PDB entry 6D7C | X-ray diffraction, 2.95 A resolution | chains I and J of the 6 polymer chains in the assembly

# Chain I
Name: Hemagglutinin HA1 chain
Source organism: Influenza A virus
UniProt: A0A0C4ZYE2 (A0A0C4ZYE2_9INFA); residues 1-321 here correspond to UniProt positions 19-339 (UniProt number = residue number + 18)
Amino-acid sequence (321 residues; each row starts with the number of its first residue):
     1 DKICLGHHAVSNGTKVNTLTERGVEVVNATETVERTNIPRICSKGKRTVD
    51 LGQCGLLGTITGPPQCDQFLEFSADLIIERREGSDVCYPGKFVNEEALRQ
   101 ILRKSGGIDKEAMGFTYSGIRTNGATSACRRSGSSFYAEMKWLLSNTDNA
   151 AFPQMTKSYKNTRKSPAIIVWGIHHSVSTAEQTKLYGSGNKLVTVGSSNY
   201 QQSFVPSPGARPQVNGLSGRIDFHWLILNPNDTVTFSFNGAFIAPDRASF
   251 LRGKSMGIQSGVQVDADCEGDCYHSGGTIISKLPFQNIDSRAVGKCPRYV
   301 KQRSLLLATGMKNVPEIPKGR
Unresolved in the structure: 317-321
Sequence notes: conflict R47 (Lys65 in A0A0C4ZYE2), I227 (Met245 in A0A0C4ZYE2)
Disulfide bonds: C42-C268, C54-C66, C87-C129, C272-C296
Glycans and other covalent adducts: N-acetylglucosamine (NAG) linked to N231
From the paper describing this entry:
  - post-translational modification sites: N231
  - specificity-determining residues: L217
  - mutagenesis - V177K/K184T/G219S: increased binding to human-type receptor

# Chain J
Name: Hemagglutinin HA2 chain
Source organism: Influenza A virus
UniProt: S4V1Z7 (S4V1Z7_9INFA); residues 1-221 here correspond to UniProt positions 340-560 (UniProt number = residue number + 339)
Amino-acid sequence (221 residues; row label = number of the first residue in the row):
     1 GLFGAIAGFIENGWEGLINGWYGFRHQNAQGEGTAADYKSTQSAIDQITG
    51 KLNRLIEKTNQQFELIDNEFNEVEKQIGNVINWTRDSITEVWSYNAELLV
   101 AMENQHTIDLADSEMDKLYERVKRQLRENAEEDGTGCFEIFHKCDDDCMA
   151 SIRNNTYDHSKYREEAMQNRIQIDPVKLSSGYKDVILWFSFGASCFILLA
   201 IVMGLVFICVKNGNMRCTICI
Unresolved in the structure: 172-221
Disulfide bonds: C144-C148
Glycans and other covalent adducts: N-acetylglucosamine (NAG) linked to N82
From the paper describing this entry:
  - post-translational modification sites: N82

# How chain I and chain J interact
Residue-residue contacts - 146 pairs, chain I then chain J:
  D1(I) - Q27(J)
  D1(I) - N28(J)
  D1(I) - A29(J)
  D1(I) - E139(J)
  D1(I) - I140(J)  hydrogen bond (backbone-backbone)
  D1(I) - H142(J)
  D1(I) - K143(J)
  D1(I) - C144(J)  hydrogen bond (side chain-backbone)
  K2(I) - H26(J)
  K2(I) - Q27(J)  hydrogen bond (backbone-backbone)
  K2(I) - C137(J)
  K2(I) - F138(J)
  K2(I) - E139(J)
  K2(I) - I140(J)
  K2(I) - M149(J)
  I3(I) - F24(J)  hydrophobic
  I3(I) - R25(J)
  I3(I) - C137(J)
  I3(I) - F138(J)  hydrogen bond (backbone-backbone)
  I3(I) - I140(J)
  I3(I) - I152(J)  hydrophobic
  C4(I) - W14(J)
  C4(I) - G23(J)
  C4(I) - F24(J)
  C4(I) - R25(J)  hydrogen bond (backbone-backbone)
  C4(I) - G136(J)
  C4(I) - C137(J)  disulfide
  L5(I) - I10(J)
  L5(I) - W14(J)
  L5(I) - G23(J)
  L5(I) - F24(J)  hydrophobic
  L5(I) - L118(J)  hydrophobic
  L5(I) - G136(J)  hydrogen bond (backbone-backbone)
  G6(I) - W14(J)
  G6(I) - Y22(J)
  G6(I) - G23(J)  hydrogen bond (backbone-backbone)
  G6(I) - M115(J)
  H7(I) - I6(J)
  H7(I) - N12(J)
  H7(I) - G13(J)
  H7(I) - W14(J)  hydrogen bond (backbone-backbone)
  H7(I) - W21(J)
  H7(I) - Y22(J)
  H7(I) - M115(J)
  H8(I) - W14(J)
  H8(I) - L17(J)
  H8(I) - G20(J)
  H8(I) - W21(J)  hydrogen bond (backbone-backbone)
  A9(I) - W14(J)  hydrogen bond (backbone-backbone)
  A9(I) - E15(J)
  V10(I) - E15(J)
  S11(I) - E15(J)  hydrogen bond (backbone-side chain)
  V16(I) - N104(J)
  N17(I) - A101(J)
  N17(I) - N104(J)  hydrogen bond (backbone-side chain)
  T18(I) - A101(J)
  T18(I) - Q105(J)  hydrogen bond
  T18(I) - I108(J)
  L19(I) - A101(J)  hydrogen bond (backbone-backbone)
  L19(I) - M102(J)
  L19(I) - Q105(J)  hydrogen bond (backbone-side chain)
  T20(I) - Q105(J)  hydrogen bond
  V24(I) - I108(J)  hydrophobic
  T30(I) - L52(J)
  T32(I) - V100(J)
  E79(I) - F70(J)
  R80(I) - F70(J)
  R81(I) - E69(J)
  R81(I) - F70(J)
  E95(I) - N71(J)  hydrogen bond
  E96(I) - D67(J)
  E96(I) - N68(J)  hydrogen bond
  E96(I) - V73(J)
  R99(I) - N68(J)
  R99(I) - N71(J)
  Q100(I) - I66(J)  hydrogen bond (side chain-backbone)
  Q100(I) - D67(J)
  R103(I) - N68(J)
  K104(I) - E64(J)  salt bridge
  S255(I) - E64(J)
  M256(I) - Q62(J)
  M256(I) - F63(J)
  M256(I) - E64(J)
  G257(I) - L65(J)
  I258(I) - L65(J)  hydrophobic
  Q259(I) - N68(J)  hydrogen bond
  Q259(I) - E69(J)  hydrogen bond (side chain-backbone)
  Q259(I) - F70(J)
  S260(I) - F70(J)
  D271(I) - K58(J)  salt bridge
  S275(I) - E69(J)  hydrogen bond
  K282(I) - I56(J)
  K282(I) - E57(J)  hydrogen bond (backbone-backbone)
  P284(I) - L55(J)
  F285(I) - A96(J)  hydrophobic
  S290(I) - R85(J)
  R291(I) - L65(J)
  R291(I) - D67(J)  salt bridge
  R291(I) - E69(J)  salt bridge
  R291(I) - R85(J)
  V293(I) - F63(J)
  V293(I) - E64(J)
  V293(I) - L65(J)  hydrophobic
  G294(I) - Q61(J)
  G294(I) - Q62(J)
  G294(I) - F63(J)  hydrogen bond (backbone-backbone)
  K295(I) - N60(J)
  K295(I) - Q62(J)
  C296(I) - T59(J)
  R298(I) - T59(J)  hydrogen bond
  R298(I) - W92(J)
  Y299(I) - T89(J)
  Y299(I) - W92(J)
  V300(I) - W92(J)
  V300(I) - S93(J)
  K301(I) - T89(J)
  K301(I) - E90(J)  salt bridge
  K301(I) - S93(J)  hydrogen bond (backbone-side chain)
  Q302(I) - S93(J)  hydrogen bond (side chain-backbone)
  Q302(I) - E97(J)  hydrogen bond
  L305(I) - A96(J)  hydrophobic
  L305(I) - E97(J)
  L306(I) - V100(J)
  L306(I) - N104(J)  hydrogen bond (backbone-side chain)
  L307(I) - L52(J)  hydrophobic
  L307(I) - E103(J)
  L307(I) - N104(J)
  A308(I) - N104(J)  hydrogen bond (backbone-side chain)
  A308(I) - T107(J)
  T309(I) - W21(J)
  T309(I) - I48(J)
  G310(I) - W21(J)
  G310(I) - T107(J)
  M311(I) - I6(J)  hydrophobic
  M311(I) - W21(J)
  M311(I) - Y22(J)  hydrophobic
  M311(I) - A111(J)  hydrophobic
  K312(I) - I6(J)
  K312(I) - A7(J)
  K312(I) - I108(J)
  V314(I) - I6(J)  hydrophobic
  V314(I) - N12(J)
  V314(I) - G13(J)  hydrogen bond (backbone-backbone)
  P315(I) - N12(J)
  P315(I) - E15(J)
  E316(I) - N12(J)
Also at the interface, not in a pair above, chain I (64 interface residues in all): V26, L283, P297
Also at the interface, not in a pair above, chain J (70 interface residues in all): L99, Y119, V122, D133
Inter-chain disulfides: C4(I)-C137(J)

# In short
Chain I and chain J form an interface of 64 and 70 residues respectively, with 1 disulfide bond, 31 hydrogen
bonds and 5 salt bridges. Polar contacts include K104(I)-E64(J), D271(I)-K58(J) and R291(I)-D67(J). Covalently
linked N-acetylglucosamine: at N231(I). From the paper: V177K/K184T/G219S of chain I increase binding to
human-type receptor; the specificity determinant L217(I).
Here chain I is Hemagglutinin HA1 chain and chain J is Hemagglutinin HA2 chain, both from Influenza A virus.
Entry 6D7C (The crystal structure of hemagglutinin from A/Hong Kong/61/2016 H7N9 influenza virus) was
determined by X-ray diffraction (same publication as 6D7U, 6D8B and 6D8D).
